Entry 6AF0 (X-ray diffraction, 2.88 A resolution); this record covers chains P and C of the 3 polymer chains in the assembly.

# Chain P
Protein: Paf1 protein
Organism: Myceliophthora thermophila (strain ATCC 42464 / BCRC 31852 / DSM 1799)
Reference sequence: G2QDK9 (G2QDK9_MYCTT); residue numbers follow UniProt; this construct covers 1-120
Sequence (121 residues; numbered 0 to 120; the number before each row is that of its first residue; numbering starts at 0):
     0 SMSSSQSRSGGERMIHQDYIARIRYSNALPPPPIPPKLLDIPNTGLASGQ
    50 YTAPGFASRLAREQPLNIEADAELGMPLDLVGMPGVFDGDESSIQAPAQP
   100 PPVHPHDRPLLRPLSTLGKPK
Unresolved in the structure: 0-12, 120
Sequence notes: expression tag (0)

# Chain C
Protein: Cdc73 protein
Organism: Myceliophthora thermophila (strain ATCC 42464 / BCRC 31852 / DSM 1799)
Reference sequence: G2Q3X1 (G2Q3X1_MYCTT); numbering as in UniProt (aligned over 155-227)
Sequence (74 residues; numbered 154 to 227; the number before each row is that of its first residue):
   154 SAASGRAGRGTLDPRLAQIYSGERRMGDRNTALRGIKPTDFSHVRKLAAP
   204 FVTRKPGAAPSAGVGASATLALNQ
Unresolved in the structure: 154-163, 206-227
Sequence notes: expression tag (154)

# Chain P / chain C interface
Pairs across the interface (13; chain P residue first):
  L28(P) with L186(C), hydrophobic
  P32(P) with A185(C)
  P34(P) with G180(C)
  P35(P) with M179(C)
  K36(P) with E176(C), salt bridge; R177(C)
  L37(P) with G175(C); E176(C); R177(C), hydrogen bond (backbone-backbone); M179(C), hydrophobic
  L38(P) with G175(C); E176(C)
  D39(P) with G175(C), hydrogen bond (backbone-backbone)
Interface residues without a listed pair, chain P (9 interface residues in all): P29
Interface residues without a listed pair, chain C (9 interface residues in all): R178, D181
From the paper, about this interface:
  - interface residues, chain C: G175(C), R177(C)

# In short
Chain P and chain C each contribute 9 residues to their interface, with 2 hydrogen bonds and 1 salt bridge.
Among the polar pairs are K36(P)-E176(C), L37(P)-R177(C) and D39(P)-G175(C). From the paper: interface
residues G175(C) and R177(C).
Here chain P is Paf1 protein and chain C is Cdc73 protein, both from Myceliophthora thermophila (strain ATCC
42464 / BCRC 31852 / DSM 1799). Entry 6AF0 (Structure of Ctr9, Paf1 and Cdc73 ternary complex from
Myceliophthora thermophila) was determined by X-ray diffraction.
